PDB entry 8YHA | electron microscopy, 3.40 A resolution | chains A and C of the 12 polymer chains in the assembly

[Chain A]
Name: CRISPR system Cascade subunit CasD
Organism: Candidatus Cloacimonetes bacterium ADurb.Bin088
UniProt: A0A1V6F8C5 (A0A1V6F8C5_9BACT); numbering as in UniProt (aligned over 1-388)
Sequence (388 residues; row label = number of the first residue in the row):
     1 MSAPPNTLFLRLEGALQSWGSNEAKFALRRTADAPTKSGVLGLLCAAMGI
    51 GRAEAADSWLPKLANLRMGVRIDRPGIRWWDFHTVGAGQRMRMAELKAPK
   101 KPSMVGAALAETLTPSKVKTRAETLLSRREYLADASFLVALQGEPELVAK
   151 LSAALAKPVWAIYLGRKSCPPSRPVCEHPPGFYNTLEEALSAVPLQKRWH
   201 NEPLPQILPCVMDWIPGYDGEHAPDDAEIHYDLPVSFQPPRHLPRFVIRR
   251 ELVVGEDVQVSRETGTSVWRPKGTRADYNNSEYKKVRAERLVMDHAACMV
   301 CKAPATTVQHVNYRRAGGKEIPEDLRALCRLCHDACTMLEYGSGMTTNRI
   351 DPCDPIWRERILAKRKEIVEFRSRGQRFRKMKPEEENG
Disordered / not traced: 1-2, 94-118, 377-388
Bound ions: Zn2+: Cys298, Cys301, Cys329, Cys332

[Chain C]
Molecule: 61-nt crRNA
Organism: Candidatus Cloacimonadota bacterium
Sequence (61 nucleotides; numbered 1 to 61; the number before each row is that of its first residue):
     1 GUGAACCGGAGAAGUCAUUUAAUAAGGCCACUGUUAAAAAGUAUUCCCCA
    51 CGCAUGUGGGG

[Chain A / chain C interface]
Pairs across the interface (46; chain A residue first):
  Gly20(A) - G3(C)  sugar contact
  Gly20(A) - A4(C)  phosphate contact
  Ser21(A) - G3(C)  hydrogen bond to the sugar
  Asn22(A) - G3(C)  base contact
  Ala24(A) - G3(C)  sugar contact
  Lys25(A) - G3(C)  base contact
  Arg29(A) - G3(C)  hydrogen bond to the phosphate
  Arg29(A) - A4(C)  salt bridge to the phosphate
  Ser38(A) - G3(C)  hydrogen bond to the phosphate
  Gly39(A) - U2(C)  base contact
  Gly42(A) - U2(C)  sugar contact
  Leu43(A) - U2(C)  base contact
  Cys45(A) - G1(C)  phosphate contact
  Ala46(A) - G1(C)  sugar contact
  Ile50(A) - G1(C)  phosphate contact
  Arg52(A) - G1(C)  phosphate contact
  Arg52(A) - U2(C)  salt bridge to the phosphate
  Arg52(A) - A5(C)  sugar contact
  Phe82(A) - G9(C)  phosphate contact
  His83(A) - C7(C)  hydrogen bond to the sugar
  His83(A) - G9(C)  hydrogen bond to the phosphate
  Thr84(A) - C7(C)  phosphate contact
  Thr84(A) - G8(C)  hydrogen bond to the base
  Thr84(A) - G9(C)  hydrogen bond to the phosphate
  Val85(A) - C7(C)  base contact
  Val85(A) - G8(C)  phosphate contact
  Gly86(A) - G8(C)  hydrogen bond to the phosphate
  Ala87(A) - G8(C)  hydrogen bond to the phosphate
  Thr124(A) - G9(C)  base contact
  Leu126(A) - G9(C)  base contact
  Arg129(A) - C7(C)  hydrogen bond to the base
  Trp160(A) - G1(C)  stacking on the base
  Ile162(A) - U2(C)  base contact
  Tyr163(A) - G1(C)  sugar contact
  Tyr163(A) - U2(C)  hydrogen bond to the base
  Tyr163(A) - A4(C)  sugar contact
  Gly165(A) - U2(C)  hydrogen bond to the sugar
  Gly165(A) - A4(C)  sugar contact
  Arg166(A) - A4(C)  salt bridge to the phosphate
  Arg166(A) - A5(C)  phosphate contact
  Lys167(A) - A5(C)  hydrogen bond to the phosphate
  Lys167(A) - C6(C)  phosphate contact
  Tyr231(A) - G3(C)  hydrogen bond to the base
  Phe237(A) - G1(C)  sugar contact
  Phe237(A) - U2(C)  phosphate contact
  His242(A) - G3(C)  stacking on the base
Other interface residues (no listed pair), chain A (36 interface residues in all): Gly51, Gln89, Asp232, Pro240

[Overview]
Chain A and chain C form an interface of 36 and 9 residues respectively, with 14 hydrogen bonds, 3 salt
bridges and 2 aromatic stacking contacts. Polar contacts include Thr84(A)-G8(C), Arg129(A)-C7(C) and
Tyr163(A)-U2(C). Cys298(A), Cys301(A), Cys329(A) and Cys332(A) coordinate Zn2+.
Here chain A is CRISPR system Cascade subunit CasD (Candidatus Cloacimonetes bacterium ADurb.Bin088) and chain
C is a 61-nt crRNA (Candidatus Cloacimonadota bacterium). Entry 8YHA (Type I-EHNH Cascade-ssDNA complex) was
determined by electron microscopy together with 8YDB, 8YEO and 8YH9 from the same study.
